PDB entry 8RN1 | electron microscopy, 3.64 A resolution | chains A and V of the 4 polymer chains in the assembly

Chain A:
Molecule: Polymerase acidic protein
Organism: Influenza B virus (B/Memphis/13/2003)
Notes: EC 3.1.-.-
UniProtKB: Q5V8Z9 (Q5V8Z9_9INFB); residue numbers follow UniProt; this construct covers 1-726
Chain sequence (726 residues; numbered 1 to 726; the number before each row is that of its first residue):
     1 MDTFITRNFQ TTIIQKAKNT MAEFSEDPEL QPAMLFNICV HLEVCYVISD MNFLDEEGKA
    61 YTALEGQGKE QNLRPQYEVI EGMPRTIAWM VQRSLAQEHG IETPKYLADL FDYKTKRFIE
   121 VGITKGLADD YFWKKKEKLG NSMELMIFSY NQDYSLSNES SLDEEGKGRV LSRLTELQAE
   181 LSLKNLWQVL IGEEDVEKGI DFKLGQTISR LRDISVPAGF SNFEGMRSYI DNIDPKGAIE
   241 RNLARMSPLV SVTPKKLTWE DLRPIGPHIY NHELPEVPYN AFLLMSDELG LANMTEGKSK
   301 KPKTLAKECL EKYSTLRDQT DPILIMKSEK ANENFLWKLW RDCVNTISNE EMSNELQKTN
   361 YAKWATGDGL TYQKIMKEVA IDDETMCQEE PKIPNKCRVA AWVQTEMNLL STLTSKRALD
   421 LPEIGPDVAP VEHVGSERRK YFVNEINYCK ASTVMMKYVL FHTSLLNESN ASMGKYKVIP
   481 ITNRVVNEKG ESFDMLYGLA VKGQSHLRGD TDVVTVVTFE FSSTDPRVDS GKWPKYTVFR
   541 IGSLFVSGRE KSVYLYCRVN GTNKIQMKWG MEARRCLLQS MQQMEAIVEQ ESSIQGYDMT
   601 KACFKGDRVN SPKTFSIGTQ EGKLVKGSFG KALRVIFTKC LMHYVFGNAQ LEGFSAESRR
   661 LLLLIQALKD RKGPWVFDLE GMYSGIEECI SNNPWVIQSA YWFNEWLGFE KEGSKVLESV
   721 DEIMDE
Not modelled in the structure: 62-71, 716-726
What the authors report for this chain:
  - binding site for 5' cRNA hook (1-12) (chain V): His506
  - mutagenesis - K631A/R634A: decreased catalytic activity

Chain V:
Molecule: 5' cRNA hook (1-12)
Sequence (12 nucleotides; each row starts with the number of its first residue):
     1 AGCAGAAGCA GA

How chain A and chain V interact:
Residue-residue contacts (44):
  Lys330(A) - A1(V)  salt bridge to the phosphate
  Lys330(A) - G2(V)  phosphate contact
  Trp364(A) - A1(V)  base contact
  Ala365(A) - A1(V)  base contact
  Thr366(A) - A1(V)  base contact
  Thr366(A) - A10(V)  sugar contact
  Gly367(A) - A1(V)  base contact
  Gly367(A) - A10(V)  hydrogen bond to the sugar
  Asp368(A) - G11(V)  phosphate contact
  Gly369(A) - G11(V)  hydrogen bond to the phosphate
  Leu370(A) - A1(V)  base contact
  Leu370(A) - A10(V)  base contact
  Leu370(A) - G11(V)  hydrogen bond to the phosphate
  Thr371(A) - A10(V)  hydrogen bond to the phosphate
  Thr371(A) - G11(V)  hydrogen bond to the phosphate
  Tyr372(A) - A10(V)  base contact
  Gln388(A) - A7(V)  phosphate contact
  Pro391(A) - A6(V)  sugar contact
  Lys392(A) - A4(V)  base contact
  Lys392(A) - G5(V)  base contact
  Ile393(A) - G5(V)  base contact
  Ile393(A) - A6(V)  base contact
  Pro394(A) - G5(V)  base contact
  Gln504(A) - G11(V)  phosphate contact
  His506(A) - G11(V)  stacking on the base
  Arg508(A) - A12(V)  hydrogen bond to the sugar
  Asp512(A) - C9(V)  sugar contact
  Val513(A) - G2(V)  base contact
  Val513(A) - C3(V)  base contact
  Val513(A) - G8(V)  base contact
  Val513(A) - C9(V)  hydrogen bond to the sugar
  Thr515(A) - A1(V)  hydrogen bond to the base
  Lys535(A) - C3(V)  phosphate contact
  Arg558(A) - C3(V)  salt bridge to the phosphate
  Val559(A) - G2(V)  hydrogen bond to the sugar
  Asn560(A) - G2(V)  sugar contact
  Asn560(A) - C3(V)  sugar contact
  Gly561(A) - G2(V)  sugar contact
  Gly561(A) - C3(V)  hydrogen bond to the sugar
  Thr562(A) - C3(V)  sugar contact
  Gln566(A) - A4(V)  hydrogen bond to the phosphate
  Asn648(A) - G5(V)  base contact
  Gln650(A) - G5(V)  base contact
  Asn692(A) - G5(V)  hydrogen bond to the base

Overview:
31 residues of chain A face 12 of chain V across their interface; the contacts include 12 hydrogen bonds, 2
salt bridges and 1 aromatic stacking contact. Polar pairs include Thr515(A)-A1(V), Asn692(A)-G5(V) and
Gly367(A)-A10(V). The paper reports a binding site for 5' cRNA hook (1-12) (chain V) at His506(A); K631A/R634A
of chain A reduce catalytic activity.
Here chain A is Polymerase acidic protein (Influenza B virus (B/Memphis/13/2003)) and chain V is 5' cRNA hook
(1-12). Entry 8RN1 (Influenza B polymerase, monomeric encapsidase with 5' cRNA hook bound) was determined by
electron microscopy together with 8RN2, 8RN3, 8RN4, 8RN5, 8RN6, 8RN7 and 5 further entries from the same
study.
